Entry 9CG9 (electron microscopy, 2.94 A resolution); this record covers chains G and I of the 11 polymer chains in the assembly.

Chain G:
Molecule: Histone H2A type 1
Organism: Xenopus laevis
UniProt: P06897 (H2A1_XENLA); residues 1-129 here correspond to UniProt positions 2-130 (UniProt number = residue number + 1)
Sequence (129 residues; row label = number of the first residue in the row):
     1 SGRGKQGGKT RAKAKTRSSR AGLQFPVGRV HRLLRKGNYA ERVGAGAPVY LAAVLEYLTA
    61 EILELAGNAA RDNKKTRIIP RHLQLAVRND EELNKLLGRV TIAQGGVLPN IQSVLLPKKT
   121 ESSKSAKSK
Not modelled in the structure: 1-9, 119-129
Differences from the reference sequence: engineered mutation Arg99 (Gly100 in P06897), Ser123 (Ala124 in P06897)
Swiss-Prot annotation at these positions:
  - modified residue: Ser1 (N-acetylserine), Lys5 (N6-(2-hydroxyisobutyryl)lysine), Lys9 (N6-(2-hydroxyisobutyryl)lysine), Lys36 (N6-(2-hydroxyisobutyryl)lysine), Lys74 (N6-(2-hydroxyisobutyryl)lysine), Lys75 (N6-(2-hydroxyisobutyryl)lysine), Lys95 (N6-(2-hydroxyisobutyryl)lysine), Gln104 (N5-methylglutamine), Lys118 (N6-(2-hydroxyisobutyryl)lysine)
  - cross-link (Glycyl lysine isopeptide (Lys-Gly)): Lys13 (interchain with G-Cter in ubiquitin), Lys15 (interchain with G-Cter in ubiquitin), Lys119 (interchain with G-Cter in ubiquitin)

Chain I:
Molecule: Widom 601 DNA reverse strand
Sequence (154 nucleotides; each row starts with the number of its first residue):
     4 TACATGCACA GGATGTATAT ATCTGACACG TGCCTGGAGA CTAGGGAGTA ATCCCCTTGG
    64 CGGTTAAAAC GCGGGGGACA GCGCGTACGT GCGTTTAAGC GGTGCTAGAG CTGTCTACGA
   124 CCAATTGAGC GGCCTCGGCA CCGGGATTCT CCAG

Interface between chain G and chain I:
Contacting residue pairs (17):
  Arg11(G) - DA41(I)  base contact
  Arg11(G) - DG42(I)  hydrogen bond to the base
  Ala12(G) - DG42(I)  sugar contact
  Ala12(G) - DA43(I)  hydrogen bond to the phosphate
  Ala14(G) - DA41(I)  phosphate contact
  Ala14(G) - DG42(I)  phosphate contact
  Lys15(G) - DA41(I)  phosphate contact
  Lys15(G) - DG42(I)  hydrogen bond to the phosphate
  Thr16(G) - DA41(I)  phosphate contact
  Arg17(G) - DA41(I)  salt bridge to the phosphate
  Arg20(G) - DG42(I)  salt bridge to the phosphate
  Gly28(G) - DA41(I)  phosphate contact
  Arg29(G) - DG40(I)  phosphate contact
  Arg32(G) - DG39(I)  sugar contact
  Arg32(G) - DG40(I)  salt bridge to the phosphate
  Glu41(G) - DG49(I)  sugar contact
  Arg77(G) - DC30(I)  sugar contact
Interface residues without a listed pair, chain G (15 interface residues in all): Lys13, Arg42, Lys74
Interface residues without a listed pair, chain I (9 interface residues in all): DA22, DA31

Overview:
Chain G and chain I form an interface of 15 and 9 residues respectively; the contacts include 3 hydrogen bonds
and 3 salt bridges. Polar pairs include Arg11(G)-DG42(I), Ala12(G)-DA43(I) and Lys15(G)-DG42(I).
Here chain G is Histone H2A type 1 (Xenopus laevis) and chain I is Widom 601 DNA reverse strand. Entry 9CG9
(Cryo-EM structure of an HMGB1 box bound to nucleosome at SHL-2) was determined by electron microscopy.
